7PIO - chains a and 3 of the 53 polymer chains in the assembly; structure by electron microscopy, 9.50 A resolution (very low resolution: no residue pairs are listed; an interface is given only as per-side residue counts).

== Chain a ==
Protein: 50S ribosomal protein L2
Source organism: Mycoplasma pneumoniae M129
Reference sequence: P75577 (RL2_MYCPN); residues 1-287 here = UniProt positions 1-287
Sequence (287 residues; numbered 1 to 287; the number before each row is that of its first residue):
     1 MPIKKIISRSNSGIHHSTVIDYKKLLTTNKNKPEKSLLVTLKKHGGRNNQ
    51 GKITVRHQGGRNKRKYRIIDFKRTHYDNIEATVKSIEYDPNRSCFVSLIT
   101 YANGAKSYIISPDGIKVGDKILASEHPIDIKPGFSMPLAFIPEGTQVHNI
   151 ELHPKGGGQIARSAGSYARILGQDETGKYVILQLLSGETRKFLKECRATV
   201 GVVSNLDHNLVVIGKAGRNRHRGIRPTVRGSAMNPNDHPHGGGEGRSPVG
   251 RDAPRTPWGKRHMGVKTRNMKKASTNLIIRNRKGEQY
Not modelled in the structure: 1, 287

== Chain 3 ==
Molecule: 23S ribosomal RNA
Source organism: Mycoplasma pneumoniae M129
Sequence (2907 nucleotides; each row starts with the number of its first residue):
     1 UACAAUAAGUUACUAAGGGCUUAUGGUGGAUGCCUUGGCACUAAUAGGCG
    51 AUGAAGGACGUGUUAACCUGCGAUAAGCUUCGGGUAGGUGGUAAGAACCU
   101 CAGAUCCGGAGAUUUCCGAAUGGAGCAAUCCGGUAGUUGGAAACAGCUAU
   151 CAUUAAUUGAUGAAUAAAUAGUCAAUUAAAGCAAUACGUGGUGAAGUGAA
   201 ACAUCUCAGUAGCCACAGGAAAAGAAAACGAAUGUGAUUCCGUGUGUAGU
   251 GGCGAGCGAAAGCGGAACAGGCCAAACUUAUCAUUAGAUAGGGGUUGUAG
   301 GGCUUGCAAUGUGGACUUGAAAACGAUAGAAGAAGCUGUUGGAAAGCAGC
   351 GCGCAAAAGGGUGAUAGCCCCGUAUUUGAAAUUGUUUUCAUACCUAGCGA
   401 GAUCCCUGAGUAGCUCGGAAAACGUUAUUUUGAGUGAAUCUGCCCAGACC
   451 AUUGGGUAAGCCUAAAUACUAAUUAGUGACCGAUAGCGAAACAGUACCGU
   501 GAGGGAAAGGUGAAAAGAACCCAGAGAUGGGAGUGAAAUAGAUUCUGAAA
   551 CCAUAUGCCUACAACGUGUCAGAGCACAUUAAUGUGUGAUGGCGUGCGUU
   601 UUGAAGUAUGAGCCGGCGAGUUAUGAUAGCAAGCGUUAGUUAACCAGGAG
   651 AUGGGGAGCUGUAGCGAAAGCGAGUUUUAAAAGAGCGUUUGUUUGUUAUU
   701 AUAGACCCGAAACGGGUUGAGCUAGUCAUGAGCAGGUUGAAGGUUGAGUA
   751 ACAUCAACUGGAGGACCGAACCGACUCUCGUUGAAACGAUAGCGGAUGAC
   801 UUGUGAUUAGGGGUGAAAUUCCAAUCGAAAUCCGUGAUAGCUGGUUCUCG
   851 UCGAAAUAGCUUUAAGGCUAGCGUGAGAUCACAAAUAAGUGGAGGUAAAG
   901 CUACUGAAUGUAUGAUGGCGCCACCUAGGCGUACUGAAUACAAUUAAACU
   951 CUGAAUGCCAUUUAUUUUAUUCUCGCAGUCAGACAGUGGGGGAUAAGCUU
  1001 CAUUGUCAAGAGGGGAAGAGCCCAGAUCAUUAAAUAAGGUCCCCAAAAUA
  1051 UACUAAGUGGAAAAGGAUGUGAAAGUGCUAAAACAGCAAGGAUGUUGGCU
  1101 UAGAAGCAGCCAUCGUUUAAAGAGUGCGUAACAGCUCACUUGUCGAGUGU
  1151 UUUUGCGCCGAAGAUGUAACGGGGCUAAGUAUAUUACCGAAUUUAUGGAU
  1201 AAGAUUUAUAUCUUGUGGUAGACGAGCGUUGUAUUGGAGUUGAAGUCAAA
  1251 GCGUGAGCAUUGGUGGAUCCAAUACAAGUGAGAAUGCCGGCAUGAGUAAC
  1301 GCUUGGGAGUGAGAAUCUCCCAAACCGAUUGACUAAGGUUUCCUGGACCA
  1351 GGGUCGUCCUUCCAGGGUUAGUCUGGACCUAAGCUGAGGCUGAAAAGCGU
  1401 AGGCGAUGGACAACAGGUUAAUAUUCCUGUACUUACAGUUAGACUGAUGG
  1451 AGUGACAAAGAAGGUUUUCCACCCCCAUAAUUGGAUUUGGGGAUAAAUCA
  1501 UAAGGUGGUACAAUAGGCAAAUCCGUUGUGCAUAACAUUGAGUGAUGAUG
  1551 UCGAGUGAAUGAGUGAUCAAGUAGCGAAGGUGGUAUUAAUCAUGCUUUCA
  1601 AGAAAAGCUUCUAGGGUUAAUCUAGCUGUAACCAGUACCGAGAACGAACA
  1651 CACGUAGUCAAGGAGAGGAUCCUAAGGUUAGCGAGUGAACUAUAGCCAAG
  1701 GAACUCUGCAAAUUAACCCCGUAAGUUAGCGAGAAGGGGUGCUUAUGUAA
  1751 AAGUAAGCCGCAGUGAAGAACGAGGGGGGACUGUUUAACUAAAACACAAC
  1801 UCUAUGCCAAACCGUAAGGUGAUGUAUAUGGGGUGACACCUGCCCAGUGC
  1851 UGGAAGGUUAAAGAAGGAGGUUAGCGCAAGCGAAGCUUUUAACUGAAGCC
  1901 CCAGUGAACGGCGGCCGUAACUAUAACGGUCCUAAGGUAGCGAAAUUCCU
  1951 AGUCGGGUAAAUUCCGUCCCGCUUGAAUGGUGUAACCAUCUCUUGACUGU
  2001 CUCGGCUAUAGACUCGGUGAAAUCCAGGUACGGGUGAAGACACCCGUUAG
  2051 GCGCAACGGGACGGAAAGACCCCGUGAAGCUUUACUGUAGCUUAAUAUUG
  2101 AUCAGGACAUUAUCAUGUAGAGAAUAGGUAGGAGCAAUCGAUGCAAGUUC
  2151 GCUAGGACUUGUUGAUGCGAAAGGUGGAAUACUACCCUUGGUUGUGUGCU
  2201 GUUCUAAUUGGUAACUGUUAUCCAGUUUCAAGACAGUGUUAGGUGGGCAG
  2251 UUUGACUGGGGCGGUCGCCUCCUAAAAGGUAACGGAGGCGUACAAAGGUA
  2301 CCUUCAGUACGGUUGGAAAUCGUAUGUAGAGUGUAAUGGUGUAAGGGUGC
  2351 UUGACUGUGAGACAUACAGGUCGAACAGGUGAGAAAUCAGGUCAUAGUGA
  2401 UCCGGUGGUCCAGUAUGGAAUGGCCAUCGCUCAACGGAUAAAAGCUACUC
  2451 CGGGGAUAACAGGCUGAUACUGCCCAAGAGUUCAUAUCGACGGCAGUGUU
  2501 UGGCACCUCGAUGUCGACUCAUCUCAUCCUCGAGCUGAAGCAGGUUCGAA
  2551 GGGUUCGGCUGUUCGCCGAUUAAAGAGAUACGUGAGUUGGGUUCAAACCG
  2601 UCGUGAGACAGGUUGGUCCCUAUCUAUUGUGCCCGUAGGAAGAUUGAAGA
  2651 GUGUUGCUUCUAGUACGAGAGGACCGAAGCGAGGACACCUCUUAUGCUCC
  2701 AGUUGUAGCGCCAGCUGCACCGCUGGGUAGUAACGUGUCUAUUAGAUAAA
  2751 CGCUGAAAGCAUCUAAGUGUGAAACUAUCUCAAAGAUUAAUCUUCCCAUU
  2801 UCGCAAGAAAGUAAGAGCCGUCAAAGACGAUGACGUUGAUAGGUUACAGG
  2851 UGUAAGCAUAGUGAUAUGUUGAGCUGAGUAAUACUAAUUGCUCGAGGACU
  2901 UAUUGGA
Not modelled in the structure: 1-7, 923-927, 1560-1569, 2901-2907

== Interface between chain a and chain 3 ==
At this resolution (10 A) residue pairs are not listed: 144 residues of chain a and 119 of chain 3 lie at the interface.

== Summary ==
144 residues of chain a face 119 of chain 3 across their interface.
Here chain a is 50S ribosomal protein L2 and chain 3 is 23S ribosomal RNA, both from Mycoplasma pneumoniae
M129. Entry 7PIO (70S ribosome with P-site tRNA in pseudouridimycin-treated Mycoplasma pneumoniae cells) was
determined by electron microscopy (same publication as 7OOC, 7OOD, 7P6Z, 7PAH, 7PAI, 7PAJ and 23 further
entries).
